PDB entry 5LNW | X-ray diffraction, 1.90 A resolution | chains A and B of the 4 polymer chains in the assembly

== Chain A (and B) ==
Protein: Pyridoxal 5'-phosphate synthase subunit PDX1.3
Organism: Arabidopsis thaliana
Notes: EC 4.3.3.6; fragment: PLP synthase subunit Pdx1.3; chain B of this document is another copy of the same molecule, construct and numbering; everything in this record applies to it too
UniProtKB: Q8L940 (PDX13_ARATH); residues 2-310 here correspond to UniProt positions 1-309 (UniProt number = residue number - 1)
Sequence (316 residues; each row starts with the number of its first residue):
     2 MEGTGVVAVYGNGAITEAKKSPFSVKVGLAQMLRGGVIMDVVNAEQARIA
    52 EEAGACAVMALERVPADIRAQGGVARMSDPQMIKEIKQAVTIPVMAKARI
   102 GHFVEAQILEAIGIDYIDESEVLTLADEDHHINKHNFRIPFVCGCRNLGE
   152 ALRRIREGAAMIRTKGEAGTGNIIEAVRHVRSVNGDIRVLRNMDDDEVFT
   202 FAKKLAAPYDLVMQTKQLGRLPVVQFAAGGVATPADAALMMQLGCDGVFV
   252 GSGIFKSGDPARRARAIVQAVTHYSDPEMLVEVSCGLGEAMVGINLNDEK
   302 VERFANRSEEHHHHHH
Unresolved in the structure: 2-21, 296-317 (chain B: 2-20, 293-317)
Glycans and other covalent adducts: compound K8P linked to K98, K166
Construct notes: expression tag (311-317)
Residues lining bound ligands:
  - HG3 ([(2R)-2,3,3-tris(oxidanyl)propyl] dihydrogen phosphate): I101, E122, H132, R147, E151, R154, R155
  - HG3 / 5-O-phosphono-beta-D-ribofuranose: I101, E122, L126, E129, H132, R147, E151, R154, R155
  - K8P ([(2R,3R)-2,3-bis(oxidanyl)-3-[[(2S)-3-oxidanylidenepent-4-en-2-yl]amino]propyl] dihydrogen phosphate): D41, M60, P66, D119, S121, E122, V123, R164, E168, A169, G170, A229, G230, G231, V232, F250, V251, G252, S253, G254
  - 5-O-phosphono-beta-D-ribofuranose (RP5): I101, E122, L126, E129, H132, R147, E151, R154, R155
What the authors report for this chain:
  - binding site for K8P: K98, K166

== How chain A and chain B interact ==
Residue-residue contacts - 48 pairs, chain A then chain B:
  T171(A) with V75(B)
  G172(A) with V75(B); R77(B), hydrogen bond (backbone-side chain)
  N173(A) with T125(B); L126(B)
  I174(A) with R100(B); A127(B), hydrophobic
  I175(A) with L126(B); A127(B); E129(B)
  V178(A) with A127(B); D128(B)
  R179(A) with E129(B), salt bridge
  R182(A) with F104(B); D128(B), salt bridge; H131(B)
  A233(A) with R77(B)
  T234(A) with R77(B)
  A236(A) with H103(B); V105(B); I109(B), hydrophobic
  D237(A) with R100(B), salt bridge; H103(B), salt bridge
  L240(A) with H103(B); F104(B), hydrophobic; V105(B), hydrophobic
  Q243(A) with F104(B); V105(B); Q108(B), hydrogen bond
  L244(A) with F104(B), hydrophobic
  P278(A) with Q108(B); A112(B), hydrophobic
  L281(A) with V105(B), hydrophobic; I109(B), hydrophobic
  V282(A) with I109(B); A112(B), hydrophobic
  S285(A) with D80(B); P81(B)
  C286(A) with D80(B); Q82(B)
  G287(A) with D80(B), hydrogen bond (backbone-side chain); Q82(B)
  L288(A) with D80(B), hydrogen bond (backbone-side chain)
  G289(A) with D80(B)
  A291(A) with R77(B)
  M292(A) with R77(B)
  G294(A) with G74(B)
  I295(A) with V75(B)
Other interface residues (no listed pair), chain A (29 interface residues in all): A239, E279
Other interface residues (no listed pair), chain B (22 interface residues in all): E106, I113, D130

== Summary ==
29 residues of chain A and 22 residues of chain B are in contact; the contacts include 4 hydrogen bonds and 4
salt bridges. Among the polar pairs are R179(A)-E129(B), R182(A)-D128(B) and D237(A)-R100(B). Ligands of chain
A: 5-O-phosphono-beta-D-ribofuranose, compound HG3 and HG3 / 5-O-phosphono-beta-D-ribofuranose. The paper
reports a binding site for K8P at K98(A) and K166(A).
Chain A and chain B are both Pyridoxal 5'-phosphate synthase subunit PDX1.3 (Arabidopsis thaliana); the
structure, Crystal structure of Arabidopsis thaliana Pdx1-I320-G3P complex, was determined by X-ray
diffraction (same publication as 5LNS, 5LNT, 5LNU and 5LNV).
